PDB entry 1ZRF | X-ray diffraction, 2.10 A resolution | chains X and A of the 6 polymer chains in the assembly

[Chain X]
Molecule: 21-nt DNA strand
Sequence (21 nucleotides; row label = number of the first residue in the row; the depositors numbered this strand downwards along its sequence, so these rows (ascending numbers) run in the REVERSE of the deposited 5'-to-3' order):
    -8 TAAAGCTT
     1 TTTACGCTAG ATC

[Chain A]
Protein: Catabolite gene activator
Source organism: Escherichia coli
Reference sequence: P0ACJ8 (CRP_ECOLI); residues 1-209 here correspond to UniProt positions 2-210 (UniProt number = residue number + 1)
Sequence (209 residues; numbered 1 to 209; the number before each row is that of its first residue):
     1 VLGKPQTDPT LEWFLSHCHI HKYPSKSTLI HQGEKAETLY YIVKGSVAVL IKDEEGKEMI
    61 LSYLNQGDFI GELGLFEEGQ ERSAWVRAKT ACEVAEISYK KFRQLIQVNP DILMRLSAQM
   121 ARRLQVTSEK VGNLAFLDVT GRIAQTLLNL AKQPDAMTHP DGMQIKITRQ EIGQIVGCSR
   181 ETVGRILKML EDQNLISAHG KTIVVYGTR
Not modelled in the structure: 1-6
Residues lining bound ligands:
  - adenosine-3',5'-cyclic-monophosphate (CMP), molecule 1: Ile30, Ala36, Val49, Leu61, Ser62, Leu64, Ile70, Gly71, Glu72, Leu73, Gly74, Glu81, Arg82, Ser83, Ala84, Val86, Tyr99, Arg123, Thr127
  - adenosine-3',5'-cyclic-monophosphate (CMP), molecule 2: Gly56, Lys57, Glu58, Met59, Gln170, Gly173, Gln174, Gly177, Cys178, Ser179, Arg180, Glu181
  - 1,4-diethylene dioxide (DIO), molecule 1: Thr10, Leu11, Phe14, Tyr41, Phe69, Ile112, Arg115
  - 1,4-diethylene dioxide (DIO), molecule 2: Lys130, Asn133, Leu134, Arg142, Gln145, Thr146, Ile175, Val176
  - 1,4-diethylene dioxide (DIO), molecule 3: Ala144, Leu147, Leu148, Leu190, Leu195, Ile196, Val205
From the paper describing this entry:
  - binding site for the 17-nt DNA strand: Glu181

[Chain X / chain A interface]
Pairs across the interface - 15 pairs, chain X then chain A:
  DC-3(X) - Lys26(A)  salt bridge to the phosphate
  DT-2(X) - Lys201(A)  salt bridge to the phosphate
  DT-1(X) - Gly200(A)  phosphate contact
  DT-1(X) - Lys201(A)  hydrogen bond to the phosphate
  DT1(X) - Gly200(A)  phosphate contact
  DG6(X) - Arg180(A)  base contact
  DC7(X) - Glu181(A)  hydrogen bond to the base
  DT8(X) - Lys57(A)  salt bridge to the phosphate
  DT8(X) - Glu181(A)  base contact
  DA9(X) - Cys178(A)  phosphate contact
  DA9(X) - Ser179(A)  hydrogen bond to the phosphate
  DA9(X) - Thr182(A)  hydrogen bond to the phosphate
  DG10(X) - Asp138(A)  phosphate contact
  DG10(X) - Val139(A)  hydrogen bond to the phosphate
  DG10(X) - Thr182(A)  sugar contact
Also at the interface, not in a pair above, chain X (10 interface residues in all): DC5
Also at the interface, not in a pair above, chain A (14 interface residues in all): Gly177, Arg185, His199

[Summary]
10 residues of chain X and 14 residues of chain A are in contact; the contacts include 5 hydrogen bonds and 3
salt bridges. Among the polar pairs are DC7(X)-Glu181(A), DT-1(X)-Lys201(A) and DA9(X)-Ser179(A). Ligands of
chain A: adenosine-3',5'-cyclic-monophosphate and 3 copies of 1,4-diethylene dioxide. From the paper: a
binding site for the 17-nt DNA strand at Glu181(A).
Here chain X is a 21-nt DNA strand and chain A is Catabolite gene activator (Escherichia coli). Entry 1ZRF (4
crystal structures of CAP-DNA with all base-pair substitutions at position 6, CAP-[6C;17G]ICAP38 DNA) was
determined by X-ray diffraction together with 1ZRC, 1ZRD and 1ZRE from the same study.
